PDB entry 6NM7 | X-ray diffraction, 2.43 A resolution | chains A and B

# Chain A (and B)
Protein: Programmed cell death 1 ligand 1
Source organism: Homo sapiens
Notes: chain B of this document is another copy of the same molecule, construct and numbering; everything in this record applies to it too
UniProt: Q9NZQ7 (PD1L1_HUMAN); numbering as in UniProt (aligned over 19-134)
Amino-acid sequence (129 residues; row label = number of the first residue in the row):
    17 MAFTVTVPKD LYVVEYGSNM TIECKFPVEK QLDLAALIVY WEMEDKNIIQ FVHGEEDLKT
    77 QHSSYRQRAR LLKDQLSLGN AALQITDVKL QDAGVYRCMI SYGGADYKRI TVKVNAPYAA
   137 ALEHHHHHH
Disordered / not traced: 17, 144-145
Differences from the reference sequence: initiating methionine (17); expression tag (18, 135-145); engineered mutation Thr76 (Val in Q9NZQ7)
UniProt features mapped onto this chain:
  - glycosylation: Asn35 (N-linked (GlcNAc...) asparagine)
Disulfides: Cys40-Cys114
Small-molecule neighbours: fragment (22L; 5-phenylthieno[2,3-d]pyrimidin-4(3H)-one): Ile54, Tyr56, Gln66, Met115, Ile116, Ser117, Ala121, Asp122, Tyr123
What the authors report for this chain:
  - binding site for fragment: Ile54, Tyr56, Met115, Ala121, Tyr123

# Chain A / chain B interface
Residue-residue contacts (23):
  Ala18(A) - Val68(B)  hydrophobic
  Ile54(A) - Ala121(B)
  Glu58(A) - Arg113(B)  salt bridge
  Glu58(A) - Tyr123(B)  hydrogen bond
  Asp61(A) - Arg113(B)  salt bridge
  Asp61(A) - Tyr123(B)
  Asp61(A) - Arg125(B)  salt bridge
  Arg113(A) - Asp61(B)  salt bridge
  Arg113(A) - Arg113(B)
  Met115(A) - Arg113(B)
  Met115(A) - Tyr123(B)  hydrophobic
  Ser117(A) - Ser117(B)  hydrogen bond
  Gly120(A) - Ile54(B)
  Gly120(A) - His69(B)
  Ala121(A) - Ile54(B)
  Ala121(A) - Tyr56(B)  hydrogen bond (backbone-side chain)
  Ala121(A) - Ser117(B)
  Asp122(A) - Tyr56(B)  hydrogen bond
  Tyr123(A) - Tyr56(B)  hydrophobic
  Tyr123(A) - Glu58(B)  hydrogen bond
  Tyr123(A) - Asp61(B)
  Tyr123(A) - Met115(B)  hydrophobic
  Arg125(A) - Asp61(B)  salt bridge
Other interface residues (no listed pair), chain A (14 interface residues in all): Tyr56, Gly119
Other interface residues (no listed pair), chain B (13 interface residues in all): Gly120

# Summary
The interface between chain A and chain B involves 14 residues on one side and 13 on the other, with 5
hydrogen bonds and 5 salt bridges. Polar pairs include Glu58(A)-Arg113(B), Asp61(A)-Arg113(B) and
Asp61(A)-Arg125(B). Ligands of chain A: fragment. The paper reports a binding site for fragment at Ile54(A),
Tyr56(A) and Met115(A) among others.
Chain A and chain B are both Programmed cell death 1 ligand 1 (Homo sapiens); the structure, PD-L1 IgV domain
bound to fragment, was determined by X-ray diffraction, deposited together with 6NM8, 6NNV, 6NOJ, 6NOS and
6NP9.
